PDB entry 3FB7 | X-ray diffraction, 3.30 A resolution | chains A and B of the 3 polymer chains in the assembly

== Chain A ==
Protein: antibody fab fragment heavy chain
Organism: Mus musculus
Notes: antibody fragment or engineered binder
Chain sequence (219 residues; numbered 1 to 219; the number before each row is that of its first residue):
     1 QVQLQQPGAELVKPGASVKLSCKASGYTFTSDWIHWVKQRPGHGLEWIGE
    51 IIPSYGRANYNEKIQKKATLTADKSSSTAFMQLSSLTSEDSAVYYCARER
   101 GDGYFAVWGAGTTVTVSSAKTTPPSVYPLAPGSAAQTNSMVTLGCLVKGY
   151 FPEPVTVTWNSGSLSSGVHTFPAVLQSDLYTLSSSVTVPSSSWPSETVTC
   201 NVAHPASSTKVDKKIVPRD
Disulfide bonds: C22-C96, C145-C200

== Chain B ==
Protein: antibody fab fragment light chain
Organism: Mus musculus
Notes: antibody fragment or engineered binder
Chain sequence (212 residues; numbered 1 to 212; the number before each row is that of its first residue):
     1 DILLTQSPAILSVSPGERVSFSCRASQSIGTDIHWYQQRTNGSPRLLIKY
    51 ASESISGIPSRFSGSGSGTDFTLSINSVESEDIANYYCQQSNRWPFTFGS
   101 GTKLEIKRADAAPTVSIFPPSSEQLTSGGASVVCFLNNFYPKDINVKWKI
   151 DGSERQNGVLNSWTDQDSKDSTYSMSSTLTLTKDEYERHNSYTCEATHKT
   201 STSPIVKSFNRN
Disulfide bonds: C23-C88, C134-C194

== Chain A / chain B interface ==
Residue-residue contacts (67; chain A residue first):
  Q39(A) with Q38(B), hydrogen bond; Y87(B)
  G44(A) with Y87(B)
  L45(A) with P44(B), hydrophobic; Y87(B); F98(B)
  W47(A) with W94(B), hydrophobic; P95(B), hydrophobic
  E50(A) with W94(B), hydrogen bond
  N59(A) with W94(B)
  Y60(A) with W94(B)
  K63(A) with D1(B)
  Y95(A) with Q38(B), hydrogen bond; G42(B), hydrogen bond (side chain-backbone); S43(B)
  E99(A) with F96(B)
  D102(A) with Y50(B), hydrogen bond (backbone-side chain)
  G103(A) with H34(B); Q89(B), hydrogen bond (backbone-side chain); S91(B); F96(B)
  Y104(A) with H34(B); Y36(B); L46(B), hydrophobic; K49(B), hydrogen bond; Y50(B), hydrophobic
  F105(A) with Y36(B), hydrogen bond (backbone-side chain); L46(B); Q89(B); F98(B), hydrophobic
  W108(A) with Y36(B), hydrophobic; P44(B)
  G109(A) with S43(B)
  Y127(A) with S121(B); Q124(B); S127(B)
  P128(A) with S121(B); E123(B)
  L129(A) with F118(B)
  A130(A) with F118(B); P119(B)
  G132(A) with P119(B)
  T142(A) with F118(B)
  L146(A) with S131(B)
  K148(A) with Q124(B)
  H169(A) with N137(B); N138(B), hydrogen bond; S174(B), hydrogen bond
  F171(A) with F135(B), hydrophobic; N137(B); S162(B); T164(B); S174(B); M175(B); S176(B)
  P172(A) with S162(B), hydrogen bond (backbone-side chain); W163(B); T164(B)
  V174(A) with L160(B), hydrophobic; N161(B); S162(B)
  Q176(A) with L160(B)
  S184(A) with F135(B)
  S185(A) with F135(B); N137(B)
  R218(A) with P119(B); P120(B), hydrogen bond (side chain-backbone)
Other interface residues (no listed pair), chain A (41 interface residues in all): H35, V37, H43, A106, P131, Q136, L143, S183, K213
Other interface residues (no listed pair), chain B (40 interface residues in all): S116, V133, D167, K207

== In short ==
41 residues of chain A face 40 of chain B across their interface; the contacts include 12 hydrogen bonds.
Polar contacts include Q39(A)-Q38(B), E50(A)-W94(B) and Y95(A)-Q38(B).
Chain A is antibody fab fragment heavy chain and chain B is antibody fab fragment light chain, both from Mus
musculus; the structure, Open KcsA potassium channel in the presence of Rb+ ion, was determined by X-ray
diffraction.
